6DRB - chain A; structure by X-ray diffraction, 2.75 A resolution.

Chain A:
Molecule: Targeted effector protein
From: Yersinia pestis
Reference sequence: O68720 (O68720_YERPE); residues 164-468 here = UniProt positions 164-468
Sequence (306 residues; each row starts with the number of its first residue):
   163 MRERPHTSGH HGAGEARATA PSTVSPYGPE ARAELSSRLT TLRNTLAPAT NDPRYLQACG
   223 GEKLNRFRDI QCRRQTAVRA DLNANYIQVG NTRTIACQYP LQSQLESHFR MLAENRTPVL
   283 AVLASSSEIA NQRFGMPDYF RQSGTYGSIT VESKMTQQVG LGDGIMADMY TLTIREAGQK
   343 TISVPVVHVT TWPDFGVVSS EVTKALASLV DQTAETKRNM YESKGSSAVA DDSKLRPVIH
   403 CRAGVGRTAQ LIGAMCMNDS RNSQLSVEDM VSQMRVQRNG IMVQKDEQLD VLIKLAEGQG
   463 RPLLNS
Not modelled in the structure: 163-186, 355-358
Sequence notes: initiating methionine (163); engineered mutation Arg-235 (Cys in O68720), Thr-352 (Gly in O68720), Thr-353 (Asn in O68720), Phe-357 (Gln in O68720), Gly-358 (Thr in O68720), Val-359 (Ala in O68720); conflict Ala-392 (Gly in O68720)
Small-molecule neighbours: tungstate(VI)ion (WO4): Cys-403, Arg-404, Ala-405, Gly-406, Val-407, Gly-408, Arg-409, Gln-446, Lys-447, Gln-450

Overview:
Ligands of chain A: tungstate(VI)ion.
Chain A is Targeted effector protein (Yersinia pestis); the structure, Crystal Structure of the YopH PTP1B WPD
loop Chimera 3 PTPase bound to tungstate, was determined by X-ray diffraction together with 6DR1, 6DR7, 6DR9
and 6DT6 from the same study.
